Entry 3RN1 (X-ray diffraction, 1.93 A resolution); this record covers chains A and D of the 6 polymer chains in the assembly.

# Chain A
Protein: Methylamine utilization protein MauG
Source organism: Paracoccus denitrificans
Notes: EC 1.-.-.-
UniProt: Q51658 (MAUG_PARDP); residues 1-367 here correspond to UniProt positions 21-387 (UniProt number = residue number + 20)
Sequence (373 residues; numbered 1 to 373; the number before each row is that of its first residue):
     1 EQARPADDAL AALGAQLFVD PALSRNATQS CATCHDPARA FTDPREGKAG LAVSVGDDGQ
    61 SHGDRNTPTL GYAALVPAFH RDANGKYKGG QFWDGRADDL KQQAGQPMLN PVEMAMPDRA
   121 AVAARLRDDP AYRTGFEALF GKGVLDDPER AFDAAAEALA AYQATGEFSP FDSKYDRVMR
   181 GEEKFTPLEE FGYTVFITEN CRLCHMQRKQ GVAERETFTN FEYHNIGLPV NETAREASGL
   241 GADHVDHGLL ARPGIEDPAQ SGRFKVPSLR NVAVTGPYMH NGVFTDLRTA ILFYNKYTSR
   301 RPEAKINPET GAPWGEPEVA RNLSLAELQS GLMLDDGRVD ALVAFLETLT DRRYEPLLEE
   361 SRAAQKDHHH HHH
Unresolved in the structure: 1-5, 360-373
Construct notes: engineered mutation Glu199 (Trp219 in Q51658); expression tag (368-373)
Swiss-Prot annotation at these positions:
  - binding site (heme c): Cys31, Cys34, His35, Cys201, Cys204, His205, His280
Covalently attached groups: heme c (HEC) linked to Cys31, Cys34, Cys201, Cys204
Metal / ion sites: heme c Fe site 1 near His35 (its only coordinating residue here); heme c Fe site 2: His205, Tyr294; Na+ site 1: Asn231, Thr233; Na+ site 2: Leu250, Arg252, Ile255; Ca2+: Thr275, Pro277
Small-molecule neighbours:
  - heme c (HEC), molecule 1: Gln29, Ser30, His35, Ser54, Val55, Gly56, Arg65, Asn66, Thr67, Pro68, Thr69, Leu70, Gln91, Phe92, Trp93, Asp94, Arg96, Leu100, Gln103, Ala104, Pro107, Met108, Glu113, Met114, Leu159, Gln163, Lys265
  - heme c (HEC), molecule 2: Trp93, Asn200, His205, His224, Ile226, Leu228, Phe264, Lys265, Val266, Pro267, Leu269, Val272, Tyr278, Met279, His280, Leu287, Ala290, Ile291, Tyr294, Ser324, Glu327, Leu328, Leu334, Leu342, Leu346

# Chain D
Protein: Methylamine dehydrogenase heavy chain
Source organism: Paracoccus denitrificans
Notes: EC 1.4.99.3
UniProt: A1BB97 (A1BB97_PARDP); residues 1-386 here correspond to UniProt positions 32-417 (UniProt number = residue number + 31)
Sequence (386 residues; numbered 1 to 386; the number before each row is that of its first residue):
     1 QDAPEAETQA QETQGQAAAR AAAADLAAGQ DDEPRILEAP APDARRVYVN DPAHFAAVTQ
    61 QFVIDGEAGR VIGMIDGGFL PNPVVADDGS FIAHASTVFS RIARGERTDY VEVFDPVTLL
   121 PTADIELPDA PRFLVGTYPW MTSLTPDGKT LLFYQFSPAP AVGVVDLEGK AFKRMLDVPD
   181 CYHIFPTAPD TFFMHCRDGS LAKVAFGTEG TPEITHTEVF HPEDEFLINH PAYSQKAGRL
   241 VWPTYTGKIH QIDLSSGDAK FLPAVEALTE AERADGWRPG GWQQVAYHRA LDRIYLLVDQ
   301 RDEWRHKTAS RFVVVLDAKT GERLAKFEMG HEIDSINVSQ DEKPLLYALS TGDKTLYIHD
   361 AESGEELRSV NQLGHGPQVI TTADMG
Unresolved in the structure: 1-10
Cystine bridges: Cys181-Cys196

# How chain A and chain D interact
Contacting residue pairs (13):
  Phe191(A) - Arg197(D)
  Thr298(A) - Pro158(D)
  Arg300(A) - Pro158(D)
  Arg301(A) - Asp177(D)  salt bridge
  Arg301(A) - Val178(D)  hydrogen bond (side chain-backbone)
  Gly331(A) - Ser157(D)  hydrogen bond (backbone-side chain)
  Gly331(A) - Pro158(D)
  Leu332(A) - Phe156(D)  hydrophobic
  Leu332(A) - Pro158(D)
  Met333(A) - Pro158(D)  hydrogen bond (backbone-backbone)
  Met333(A) - Ala159(D)  hydrophobic
  Arg338(A) - Asp180(D)  salt bridge
  Arg338(A) - Arg197(D)
Interface residues without a listed pair, chain A (9 interface residues in all): Asp335
Interface residues without a listed pair, chain D (9 interface residues in all): Tyr182

# Summary
Chain A and chain D each contribute 9 residues to their interface, with 3 hydrogen bonds and 2 salt bridges.
Polar contacts include Arg301(A)-Asp177(D), Arg338(A)-Asp180(D) and Arg301(A)-Val178(D). Heme c is covalently
linked to Cys31(A) and Cys201(A).
Here chain A is Methylamine utilization protein MauG and chain D is Methylamine dehydrogenase heavy chain,
both from Paracoccus denitrificans. Entry 3RN1 (Crystal Structure of the W199E-MauG/pre-Methylamine
Dehydrogenase Complex) was determined by X-ray diffraction.
